PDB entry 3H1L | X-ray diffraction, 3.21 A resolution | chains N and T of the 20 polymer chains in the assembly

Chain N:
Name: Mitochondrial ubiquinol-cytochrome-C reductase complex core protein I
Source organism: Gallus gallus
Notes: EC 1.10.2.2
Chain sequence (446 residues; row label = number of the first residue in the row):
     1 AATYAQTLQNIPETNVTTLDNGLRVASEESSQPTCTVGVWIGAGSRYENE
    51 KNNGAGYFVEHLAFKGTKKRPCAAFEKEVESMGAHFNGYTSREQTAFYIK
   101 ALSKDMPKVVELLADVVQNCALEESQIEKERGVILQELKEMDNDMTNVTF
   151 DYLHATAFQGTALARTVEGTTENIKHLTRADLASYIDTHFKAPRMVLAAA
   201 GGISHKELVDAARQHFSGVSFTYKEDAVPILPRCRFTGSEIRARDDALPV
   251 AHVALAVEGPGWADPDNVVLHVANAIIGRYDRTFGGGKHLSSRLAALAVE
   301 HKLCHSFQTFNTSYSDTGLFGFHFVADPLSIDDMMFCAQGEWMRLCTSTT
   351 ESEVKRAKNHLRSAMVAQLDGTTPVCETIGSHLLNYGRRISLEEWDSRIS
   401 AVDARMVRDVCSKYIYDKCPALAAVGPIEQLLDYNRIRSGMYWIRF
Not modelled in the structure: 1-2, 445-446

Chain T:
Name: Mitochondrial ubiquinol-cytochrome C reductase ubiquinone-binding protein qp-C
Source organism: Gallus gallus
Notes: EC 1.10.2.2
Chain sequence (81 residues; numbered 1 to 81; the number before each row is that of its first residue):
     1 GIHFGNLARVRHIITYSLSPFEQRAIPNIFSDALPNVWRRFSSQVFKVAP
    51 PFLGAYLLYSWGTQEFERLKRKNPADYENDQ
Not modelled in the structure: 80-81

Interface between chain N and chain T:
Residue-residue contacts (39):
  Q159(N) - L18(T)
  T237(N) - L18(T)
  G238(N) - L18(T)
  G238(N) - S19(T)  hydrogen bond (backbone-backbone)
  G238(N) - E22(T)
  S239(N) - S17(T)
  S239(N) - L18(T)
  E240(N) - T15(T)
  E240(N) - Y16(T)
  E240(N) - S17(T)  hydrogen bond (backbone-backbone)
  I241(N) - I14(T)  hydrophobic
  I241(N) - T15(T)
  I241(N) - Y16(T)  hydrophobic
  R242(N) - I13(T)
  R242(N) - I14(T)
  R242(N) - T15(T)  hydrogen bond (backbone-backbone)
  R244(N) - A8(T)  hydrogen bond (side chain-backbone)
  R244(N) - V10(T)
  R244(N) - R11(T)
  R244(N) - H12(T)  hydrogen bond (backbone-backbone)
  R244(N) - I13(T)  hydrogen bond (backbone-backbone)
  D245(N) - V10(T)
  D245(N) - R11(T)  salt bridge
  D245(N) - H12(T)  salt bridge
  D246(N) - A8(T)
  D246(N) - R9(T)
  D246(N) - V10(T)  hydrogen bond (side chain-backbone)
  A247(N) - R9(T)
  A247(N) - R11(T)
  C419(N) - S19(T)  hydrogen bond
  C419(N) - F21(T)  hydrophobic
  E429(N) - G5(T)  hydrogen bond (side chain-backbone)
  E429(N) - N6(T)
  E429(N) - L7(T)
  E429(N) - A8(T)
  Q430(N) - F4(T)  hydrogen bond (side chain-backbone)
  Y434(N) - S19(T)
  N435(N) - P20(T)
  R438(N) - F21(T)
Other interface residues (no listed pair), chain N (22 interface residues in all): Y152, F236, A243, L329, L432

Summary:
Chain N and chain T form an interface of 22 and 19 residues respectively, with 10 hydrogen bonds and 2 salt
bridges. Polar contacts include D245(N)-R11(T), D245(N)-H12(T) and R244(N)-A8(T).
Here chain N is Mitochondrial ubiquinol-cytochrome-C reductase complex core protein I and chain T is
Mitochondrial ubiquinol-cytochrome C reductase ubiquinone-binding protein qp-C, both from Gallus gallus. Entry
3H1L (Chicken cytochrome BC1 complex with ascochlorin bound at QO and QI sites) was determined by X-ray
diffraction.
